9N4Z - chains P and Q of the 204 polymer chains in the assembly; structure by electron microscopy, 3.00 A resolution.

Chain P (and Q):
Protein: Flagellar motor switch protein FliN
From: Salmonella enterica subsp. enterica serovar Typhimurium
Notes: chain Q of this document is another copy of the same molecule, construct and numbering; everything in this record applies to it too
UniProt: P26419 (FLIN_SALTY); residues 1-137 here = UniProt positions 1-137
Amino-acid sequence (137 residues; row label = number of the first residue in the row):
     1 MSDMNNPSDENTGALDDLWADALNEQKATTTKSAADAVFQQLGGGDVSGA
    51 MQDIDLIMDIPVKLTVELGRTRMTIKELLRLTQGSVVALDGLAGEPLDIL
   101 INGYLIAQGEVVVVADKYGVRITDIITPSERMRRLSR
Not modelled in the structure: 1-52, 136-137 (chain Q: 1-36, 137)

Chain P / chain Q interface:
Contacting residue pairs (96; chain P residue first):
  I57(P) - I75(Q)
  M58(P) - I75(Q)
  M58(P) - K76(Q)  hydrogen bond (backbone-backbone)
  D59(P) - T74(Q)  hydrogen bond (backbone-side chain)
  D59(P) - K76(Q)
  I60(P) - T74(Q)  hydrogen bond (backbone-side chain)
  I60(P) - I75(Q)  hydrogen bond (backbone-backbone)
  P61(P) - M73(Q)
  P61(P) - T74(Q)
  V62(P) - M73(Q)  hydrogen bond (backbone-backbone)
  K63(P) - R70(Q)
  L64(P) - R70(Q)
  L64(P) - T71(Q)  hydrogen bond (backbone-backbone)
  L64(P) - M73(Q)  hydrophobic
  T65(P) - E67(Q)
  T65(P) - G69(Q)
  V66(P) - E67(Q)
  V66(P) - L68(Q)  hydrogen bond (backbone-backbone)
  V66(P) - G69(Q)  hydrogen bond (backbone-backbone)
  V66(P) - L89(Q)  hydrophobic
  E67(P) - T65(Q)  hydrogen bond
  E67(P) - V66(Q)
  L68(P) - V66(Q)  hydrogen bond (backbone-backbone)
  L68(P) - L68(Q)
  L68(P) - L97(Q)  hydrophobic
  G69(P) - T65(Q)  hydrogen bond (backbone-side chain)
  G69(P) - V66(Q)  hydrogen bond (backbone-backbone)
  R70(P) - L64(Q)
  T71(P) - K63(Q)
  T71(P) - L64(Q)  hydrogen bond (backbone-backbone)
  R72(P) - P61(Q)
  R72(P) - V62(Q)
  M73(P) - I60(Q)
  M73(P) - P61(Q)
  M73(P) - V62(Q)  hydrogen bond (backbone-backbone)
  T74(P) - I60(Q)
  I75(P) - M58(Q)  hydrogen bond (backbone-backbone)
  K76(P) - M58(Q)
  L78(P) - V62(Q)  hydrophobic
  L78(P) - L64(Q)  hydrophobic
  L78(P) - I101(Q)  hydrophobic
  L81(P) - I122(Q)  hydrophobic
  T82(P) - I122(Q)
  Q83(P) - I122(Q)
  Q83(P) - T123(Q)  hydrogen bond (side chain-backbone)
  G84(P) - R121(Q)
  G84(P) - I122(Q)  hydrogen bond (backbone-backbone)
  S85(P) - V120(Q)
  S85(P) - R121(Q)
  S85(P) - I122(Q)  hydrogen bond (backbone-backbone)
  V86(P) - V120(Q)
  V86(P) - R121(Q)
  V87(P) - G119(Q)
  V87(P) - V120(Q)  hydrogen bond (backbone-backbone)
  A88(P) - Y118(Q)
  L89(P) - V66(Q)  hydrophobic
  L89(P) - K117(Q)
  L89(P) - Y118(Q)  hydrogen bond (backbone-backbone)
  D90(P) - K117(Q)  hydrogen bond (backbone-side chain)
  G91(P) - K117(Q)
  G91(P) - Y118(Q)
  L92(P) - D116(Q)
  L92(P) - K117(Q)
  A93(P) - D116(Q)
  A93(P) - Y118(Q)  hydrophobic
  L97(P) - L68(Q)  hydrophobic
  V111(P) - L68(Q)  hydrophobic
  V113(P) - A93(Q)  hydrophobic
  V114(P) - V86(Q)  hydrophobic
  D116(P) - L92(Q)
  D116(P) - A93(Q)  hydrogen bond (backbone-backbone)
  K117(P) - L89(Q)
  K117(P) - D90(Q)
  Y118(P) - L68(Q)
  Y118(P) - A88(Q)
  Y118(P) - L89(Q)  hydrogen bond (backbone-backbone)
  Y118(P) - G91(Q)  hydrogen bond (backbone-backbone)
  Y118(P) - L92(Q)
  Y118(P) - A93(Q)
  Y118(P) - G94(Q)  hydrogen bond (side chain-backbone)
  Y118(P) - E95(Q)
  Y118(P) - L97(Q)
  G119(P) - V87(Q)
  G119(P) - L89(Q)
  V120(P) - S85(Q)
  V120(P) - V86(Q)
  V120(P) - V87(Q)  hydrogen bond (backbone-backbone)
  R121(P) - G84(Q)
  R121(P) - S85(Q)
  I122(P) - L81(Q)  hydrophobic
  I122(P) - Q83(Q)
  I122(P) - G84(Q)  hydrogen bond (backbone-backbone)
  I122(P) - S85(Q)  hydrogen bond (backbone-backbone)
  T123(P) - Q83(Q)
  D124(P) - Q83(Q)
  I125(P) - Q83(Q)
Other interface residues (no listed pair), chain P (50 interface residues in all): L79, V112
Other interface residues (no listed pair), chain Q (48 interface residues in all): I54, D59, R72, L78, T82, V111, V112

Summary:
The interface between chain P and chain Q involves 50 residues on one side and 48 on the other; the contacts
include 28 hydrogen bonds. Polar pairs include D59(P)-T74(Q), I60(P)-T74(Q) and E67(P)-T65(Q).
Both chains are Flagellar motor switch protein FliN (Salmonella enterica subsp. enterica serovar Typhimurium).
Entry 9N4Z (CCW Flagellar Switch Complex - FliF, FliG, FliM, and FliN forming 34-mer C-ring from Salmonella)
was determined by electron microscopy together with 9N49 from the same study.
